3OEU - chains O and P of the 28 polymer chains in the assembly; structure by X-ray diffraction, 2.60 A resolution.

# Chain O
Molecule: Proteasome component Y7
Source organism: Saccharomyces cerevisiae
Notes: EC 3.4.25.1
Reference sequence: P23639 (PSA2_YEAST); the construct lacks a stretch of the UniProt sequence and is renumbered around it, so the offset changes along the chain: 4-102 = UniProt 1-99; 103-147 = UniProt 101-145; 148-200 = UniProt 147-199; 202-209 = UniProt 200-207; 2 more segments
Sequence (250 residues; numbered 4 to 236 plus 18 insertion-coded residues; 1 number in that range is skipped by the numbering (no residue carries it; nothing is unmodelled there); the number before each row is that of its first residue; a row labelled like 217A-217B holds insertion residues (217A, then the next letters in order)):
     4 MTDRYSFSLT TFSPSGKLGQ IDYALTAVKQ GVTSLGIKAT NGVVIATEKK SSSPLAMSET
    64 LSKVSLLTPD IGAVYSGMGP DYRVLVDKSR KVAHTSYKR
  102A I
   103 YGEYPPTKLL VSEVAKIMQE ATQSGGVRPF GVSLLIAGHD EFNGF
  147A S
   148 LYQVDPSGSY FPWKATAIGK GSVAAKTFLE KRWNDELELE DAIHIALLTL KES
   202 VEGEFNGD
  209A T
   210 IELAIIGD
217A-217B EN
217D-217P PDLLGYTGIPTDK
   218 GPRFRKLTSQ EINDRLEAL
Curated features (UniProtKB/Swiss-Prot):
  - cross-link: Lys-110 (Glycyl lysine isopeptide (Lys-Gly) (interchain with G-Cter in ubiquitin))

# Chain P
Molecule: Proteasome component Y13
Source organism: Saccharomyces cerevisiae
Notes: EC 3.4.25.1
Reference sequence: P23638 (PSA4_YEAST); the construct lacks a stretch of the UniProt sequence and is renumbered around it, so the offset changes along the chain: 13-63 = UniProt 11-61; 64-144 = UniProt 63-143; 145-200 = UniProt 145-200; 202-204 = UniProt 201-203; 2 more segments
Sequence (235 residues; row label = number of the first residue in the row; note: 1 number in that range is skipped by the numbering (no residue carries it; nothing is unmodelled there); a row labelled like 204A-204B holds insertion residues (204A, then the next letters in order)):
    13 TIFSPEGRLY QVEYALESIS HAGTAIGIMA SDGIVLAAER KVTSTLLEQD T
   63A S
    64 TEKLYKLNDK IAVAVAGLTA DAEILINTAR IHAQNYLKTY NEDIPVEILV RRLSDIKQGY
   124 TQHGGLRPFG VSFIYAGYDD R
  144A Y
   145 GYQLYTSNPS GNYTGWKAIS VGANTSAAQT LLQMDYKDDM KVDDAIELAL KTLSKT
   202 TDS
204A-204B SA
   205 LTYDRLEFAT IR
216A-216B KG
   217 AN
218B-218C DG
   219 E
  219A V
   220 YQKIFKPQEI KDILVKTGIT
Curated features (UniProtKB/Swiss-Prot):
  - cross-link (Glycyl lysine isopeptide (Lys-Gly)): Lys-101 (interchain with G-Cter in ubiquitin), Lys-199 (interchain with G-Cter in ubiquitin), Lys-225 (interchain with G-Cter in ubiquitin)

# Chain O / chain P interface
Residue-residue contacts (54; chain O residue first):
  Ser-9(O) / Gly-127(P)
  Ser-9(O) / Leu-129(P)
  Phe-10(O) / Gly-128(P)
  Ser-11(O) / Gly-128(P)  hydrogen bond (backbone-backbone)
  Ser-11(O) / Leu-129(P)
  Ser-11(O) / Arg-130(P)  hydrogen bond (side chain-backbone)
  Thr-13(O) / Arg-130(P)
  Thr-14(O) / Gln-23(P)
  Phe-15(O) / Gln-23(P)
  Phe-15(O) / Tyr-26(P)
  Phe-15(O) / Ser-30(P)
  Phe-15(O) / Arg-130(P)
  Phe-15(O) / Pro-131(P)
  Phe-15(O) / Gly-133(P)
  Ser-16(O) / Tyr-26(P)
  Pro-17(O) / Tyr-26(P)  hydrophobic
  Pro-17(O) / Glu-29(P)
  Ser-18(O) / Glu-29(P)
  Ser-18(O) / His-33(P)
  Gly-19(O) / Tyr-26(P)
  Gly-19(O) / Ser-30(P)  hydrogen bond (backbone-side chain)
  Leu-21(O) / Arg-130(P)
  Lys-41(O) / Glu-60(P)  salt bridge
  Ser-114(O) / Glu-86(P)  hydrogen bond
  Lys-118(O) / Ile-87(P)
  Gln-121(O) / Ala-83(P)
  Gln-121(O) / Asp-84(P)  hydrogen bond
  Gln-121(O) / Ile-87(P)
  Gln-121(O) / Arg-130(P)
  Thr-124(O) / Arg-130(P)  hydrogen bond (backbone-side chain)
  Gln-125(O) / Tyr-123(P)
  Gln-125(O) / Leu-129(P)
  Gln-125(O) / Arg-130(P)  hydrogen bond (side chain-backbone)
  Gln-125(O) / Phe-132(P)
  Gly-127(O) / Leu-129(P)
  Tyr-149(O) / Thr-63(P)
  Ser-154(O) / Ala-83(P)
  Gly-155(O) / Ala-83(P)
  Ser-156(O) / Ala-83(P)
  Tyr-157(O) / Glu-86(P)  hydrogen bond
  Pro-159(O) / Leu-59(P)
  Pro-159(O) / Glu-60(P)  hydrogen bond (backbone-backbone)
  Pro-159(O) / Thr-63(P)
  Pro-159(O) / Ser-63A(P)
  Trp-160(O) / Leu-58(P)
  Trp-160(O) / Leu-59(P)
  Trp-160(O) / Glu-60(P)
  Lys-161(O) / Thr-57(P)
  Lys-161(O) / Leu-58(P)  hydrogen bond (backbone-backbone)
  Lys-161(O) / Leu-59(P)
  Lys-161(O) / Glu-60(P)
  Ala-162(O) / Leu-58(P)
  Glu-177(O) / Thr-57(P)  hydrogen bond
  Glu-177(O) / Leu-58(P)
Other interface residues (no listed pair), chain O (33 interface residues in all): Ser-126, Phe-158, Lys-173, Leu-176, Trp-180
Other interface residues (no listed pair), chain P (27 interface residues in all): Ala-27, Ser-56, Leu-81, Thr-82

# Overview
33 residues of chain O and 27 residues of chain P are in contact, with 11 hydrogen bonds and 1 salt bridge.
Among the polar pairs are Lys-41(O)/Glu-60(P), Ser-11(O)/Arg-130(P) and Gly-19(O)/Ser-30(P).
Here chain O is Proteasome component Y7 and chain P is Proteasome component Y13, both from Saccharomyces
cerevisiae. Entry 3OEU (Structure of yeast 20S open-gate proteasome with Compound 24) was determined by X-ray
diffraction, deposited together with 3SDI, 3SDK and 3OEV.
